Entry 5CSN (X-ray diffraction, 2.95 A resolution); this record covers chains A and B of the 3 polymer chains in the assembly.

[Chain A (and B)]
Protein: Protein S100-B
From: Homo sapiens
Notes: chain B of this document is another copy of the same molecule, construct and numbering; everything in this record applies to it too
UniProt: P04271 (S100B_HUMAN); residues 0-91 here correspond to UniProt positions 1-92 (UniProt number = residue number + 1)
Amino-acid sequence (95 residues; row label = number of the first residue in the row; numbers below 1 keep their minus sign (Gly-3 is residue -3)):
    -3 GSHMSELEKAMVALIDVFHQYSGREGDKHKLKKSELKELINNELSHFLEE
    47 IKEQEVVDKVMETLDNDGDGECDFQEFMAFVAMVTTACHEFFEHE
Unresolved in the structure: 91 (chain B: -3, 89-91)
Sequence notes: expression tag (-3 to -1)
Bound ions: Ca2+ site 1: Ser18, Glu21, Asp23, Lys26, Glu31; Ca2+ site 2: Asp61, Asp63, Asp65, Glu67, Glu72
UniProt features mapped onto this chain:
  - binding site (Zn(2+)): His15, His25, His85, His90
  - binding site (Ca(2+)): Ser18, Glu21, Asp23, Lys26, Glu31, Asp61, Asp63, Asp65, Glu67, Glu72
  - modified residue: Ser1 (Blocked amino end (Ser))

[How chain A and chain B interact]
Pairs across the interface - 56 pairs, chain A then chain B:
  Gly-3(A) - Asn38(B)  hydrogen bond (backbone-backbone)
  Gly-3(A) - Ser41(B)  hydrogen bond (backbone-side chain)
  Gly-3(A) - His42(B)
  Ser-2(A) - His42(B)  hydrogen bond (backbone-side chain)
  His-1(A) - His42(B)
  Met0(A) - His42(B)
  Ser1(A) - Glu39(B)  hydrogen bond (side chain-backbone)
  Glu2(A) - Glu39(B)
  Leu3(A) - Leu10(B)  hydrophobic
  Leu3(A) - Leu35(B)  hydrophobic
  Leu3(A) - Leu40(B)  hydrophobic
  Glu4(A) - Glu39(B)
  Glu4(A) - Leu40(B)
  Glu4(A) - Ser41(B)  hydrogen bond (side chain-backbone)
  Glu4(A) - His42(B)  salt bridge
  Glu4(A) - Phe43(B)
  Ala6(A) - Ala6(B)
  Ala6(A) - Leu10(B)  hydrophobic
  Met7(A) - Leu40(B)  hydrophobic
  Met7(A) - Phe43(B)  hydrophobic
  Met7(A) - Val77(B)  hydrophobic
  Met7(A) - Val80(B)  hydrophobic
  Met7(A) - Thr81(B)
  Leu10(A) - Leu3(B)  hydrophobic
  Leu10(A) - Ala6(B)  hydrophobic
  Ile11(A) - His85(B)
  His15(A) - His85(B)  hydrogen bond
  Leu35(A) - Leu3(B)  hydrophobic
  Glu39(A) - Ser1(B)  hydrogen bond (backbone-side chain)
  Glu39(A) - Glu4(B)
  Leu40(A) - Leu3(B)  hydrophobic
  Leu40(A) - Glu4(B)
  Ser41(A) - Glu4(B)  hydrogen bond (backbone-side chain)
  His42(A) - His-1(B)
  His42(A) - Met0(B)
  His42(A) - Glu4(B)  salt bridge
  Phe43(A) - Met0(B)  hydrophobic
  Phe43(A) - Glu4(B)
  Phe43(A) - Met7(B)  hydrophobic
  Phe70(A) - Thr81(B)
  Phe70(A) - Thr82(B)
  Phe70(A) - His85(B)
  Met74(A) - Ala78(B)  hydrophobic
  Met74(A) - Thr81(B)
  Met74(A) - Thr82(B)
  Val77(A) - Met7(B)  hydrophobic
  Ala78(A) - Met74(B)  hydrophobic
  Val80(A) - Met7(B)  hydrophobic
  Thr81(A) - Met7(B)
  Thr81(A) - Phe70(B)
  Thr81(A) - Met74(B)
  Thr82(A) - Phe70(B)
  Thr82(A) - Met74(B)
  His85(A) - His15(B)  hydrogen bond
  His85(A) - Phe70(B)
  Glu89(A) - His15(B)  salt bridge
Interface residues without a listed pair, chain A (32 interface residues in all): Val8, Ala9, Val13, Gln71
Interface residues without a listed pair, chain B (30 interface residues in all): Val8, Ala9, Ile11, Val13, Gln71, Cys84

[Overview]
32 residues of chain A face 30 of chain B across their interface; the contacts include 9 hydrogen bonds and 3
salt bridges. Polar pairs include Glu4(A)-His42(B), Glu89(A)-His15(B) and Gly-3(A)-Ser41(B). Curated
annotation (UniProt) lists 4 Zn2+-binding residues and 10 Ca2+-binding residues on chain A.
Both chains are Protein S100-B (Homo sapiens). Entry 5CSN (S100B-RSK1 crystal structure C) was determined by
X-ray diffraction, deposited together with 5CSF, 5CSI and 5CSJ.
